5QZ8 - chains A and B; structure by X-ray diffraction, 1.62 A resolution.

[Chain A]
Name: Pre-mRNA-splicing factor 8
Organism: Saccharomyces cerevisiae (strain ATCC 204508 / S288c)
Notes: fragment: yPrp8 RNaseH
UniProtKB: P33334 (PRP8_YEAST); residue numbers follow UniProt; this construct covers 1836-2090
Sequence (258 residues; numbered 1833 to 2090; the number before each row is that of its first residue):
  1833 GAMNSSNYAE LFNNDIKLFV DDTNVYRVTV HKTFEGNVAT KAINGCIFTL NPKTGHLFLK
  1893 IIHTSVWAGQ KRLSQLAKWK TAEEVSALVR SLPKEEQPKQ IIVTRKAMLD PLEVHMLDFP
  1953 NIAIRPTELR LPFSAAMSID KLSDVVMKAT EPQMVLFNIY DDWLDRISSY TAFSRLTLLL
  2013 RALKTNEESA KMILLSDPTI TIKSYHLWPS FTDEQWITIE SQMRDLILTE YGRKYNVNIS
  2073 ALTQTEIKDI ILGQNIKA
Unresolved in the structure: 2070-2090
Sequence notes: expression tag (1833-1835)
Curated features (UniProtKB/Swiss-Prot):
  - mutagenesis: Asp1853 (D1853A: Alters protein folding. Severely impaired growth. Strongly reduced growth at 35 degrees Celsius; when associated with A-1854; D1853N: Reduced growth at 30 degrees Celsius ...), Asp1854 (D1854A: Reduced growth at 30 degrees Celsius. Strongly reduced growth at 16 degrees Celsius. Strongly reduced growth at 35 degrees Celsius; when associated with A-1853 ...), Thr1855 (T1855A: Reduced growth at 30 degrees Celsius. Strongly reduced growth at 16 degrees Celsius), Thr1936 (T1936A: Reduced growth at 30 degrees Celsius. Strongly reduced growth at 16 degrees Celsius), Arg1937 (R1937K: Severely impaired growth. Reduced growth at 30 degrees Celsius. Strongly reduced growth at 16 degrees Celsius)

[Chain B]
Name: A1 cistron-splicing factor AAR2
Organism: Saccharomyces cerevisiae (strain ATCC 204508 / S288c)
Notes: fragment: GAMA - Aar2(1-152) - SSSSS - Aar2(171-317); engineered mutation(s): L153_D170delinsSSSSS
UniProtKB: P32357 (AAR2_YEAST); residue numbers follow UniProt; this construct covers 1-152, 171-317
Sequence (308 residues; each row starts with the number of its first residue; note: 13 numbers in that range are skipped by the numbering (no residue carries them; nothing is unmodelled there); numbers below 1 keep their minus sign (Gly-3 is residue -3)):
    -3 GAMAMNTVPF TSAPIEVTIG IDQYSFNVKE NQPFHGIKDI PIGHVHVIHF QHADNSSMRY
    57 GYWFDCRMGN FYIQYDPKDG LYKMMEERDG AKFENIVHNF KERQMMVSYP KIDEDDTWYN
   117 LTEFVQMDKI RKIVRKDENQ FSYVDSSMTT VQENEL
   166 SSSSSDPAHS LNYTVINFKS REAIRPGHEM EDFLDKSYYL NTVMLQGIFK NSSNYFGELQ
   226 FAFLNAMFFG NYGSSLQWHA MIELICSSAT VPKHMLDKLD EILYYQIKTL PEQYSDILLN
   286 ERVWNICLYS SFQKNSLHNT EKIMENKYPE LL
Unresolved in the structure: -3 to 0, 166-169
Sequence notes: expression tag (-3 to 0); linker (166-170)
Curated features (UniProtKB/Swiss-Prot):
  - region: Leu261 to Ile282 (Leucine-zipper)
  - modified residue: Ser253 (Phosphoserine), Thr274 (Phosphothreonine)
  - mutagenesis: Ser253 (S253A: No effect on interaction with PRP8; S253D/E: Disrupts interaction with PRP8)

[Interface between chain A and chain B]
Contacting residue pairs (18):
  Gln1907(A) with Met195(B); Leu199(B)
  Leu1908(A) with Met195(B), hydrophobic
  Trp1911(A) with Glu194(B); Met195(B), hydrophobic; Phe198(B), hydrophobic
  Asp1942(A) with Lys184(B), salt bridge; Phe198(B)
  Glu1945(A) with Lys184(B), salt bridge
  Val1946(A) with Ile189(B), hydrophobic; Glu194(B); Phe198(B), hydrophobic
  His1947(A) with Glu194(B)
  Leu1949(A) with Lys184(B); Ser185(B); Arg186(B); Ile189(B), hydrophobic
  Asp1950(A) with Arg186(B), salt bridge

[Overview]
The interface between chain A and chain B involves 9 residues on one side and 8 on the other, with 3 salt
bridges. Among the polar pairs are Asp1942(A)-Lys184(B), Glu1945(A)-Lys184(B) and Asp1950(A)-Arg186(B).
Here chain A is Pre-mRNA-splicing factor 8 and chain B is A1 cistron-splicing factor AAR2, both from
Saccharomyces cerevisiae (strain ATCC 204508 / S288c). Entry 5QZ8 (PanDDA analysis group deposition --
Auto-refined data of Aar2/RNaseH for ground state model 23) was determined by X-ray diffraction, deposited
together with 5QY1, 5QY2, 5QY3, 5QY4, 5QY5, 5QY6 and 128 further entries.
